Entry 6VQK (electron microscopy, 5.70 A resolution (low resolution: residue-level contacts below are approximate; hydrogen-bond / salt-bridge calls are withheld)); this record covers chains K and O of the 8 polymer chains in the assembly.

# Chain K
Name: V-type proton ATPase subunit E 1
Organism: Rattus norvegicus
Reference sequence: Q6PCU2 (VATE1_RAT); residues 1-226 here = UniProt positions 1-226
Sequence (226 residues; row label = number of the first residue in the row):
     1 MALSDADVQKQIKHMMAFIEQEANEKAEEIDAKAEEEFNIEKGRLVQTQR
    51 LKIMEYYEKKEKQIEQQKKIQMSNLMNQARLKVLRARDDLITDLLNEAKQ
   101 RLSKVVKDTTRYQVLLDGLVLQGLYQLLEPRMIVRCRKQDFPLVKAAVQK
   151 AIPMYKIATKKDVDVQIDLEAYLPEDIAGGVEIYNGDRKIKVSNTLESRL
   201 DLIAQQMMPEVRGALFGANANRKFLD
Disordered / not traced: 1, 66-226
UniProt features mapped onto this chain:
  - modified residue: Ala-2 (N-acetylalanine), Tyr-56 (Phosphotyrosine)

# Chain O
Name: V-type proton ATPase subunit G
Organism: Rattus norvegicus
Reference sequence: Q8R2H0 (Q8R2H0_RAT); numbering as in UniProt (aligned over 1-118)
Sequence (118 residues; numbered 1 to 118; the number before each row is that of its first residue):
     1 MASQSQGIQQLLQAEKRAAEKVADARKRKARRLKQAKEEAQMEVEQYRRE
    51 REQEFQSKQQAAMGSQGNLSAEVEQATRRQVQGMQSSQQRNRERVLTQLL
   101 GMVCDVRPQVHPNYRITV
Disordered / not traced: 1-3, 70-118

# Interface between chain K and chain O
Residue-residue contacts (11):
  Ile-19(K) with Ala-14(O)
  Ala-23(K) with Ala-18(O); Lys-21(O)
  Ala-27(K) with Lys-21(O); Ala-25(O)
  Ile-30(K) with Ala-25(O)
  Ala-34(K) with Lys-29(O)
  Phe-38(K) with Arg-32(O); Ala-36(O)
  Lys-42(K) with Ala-36(O); Ala-40(O)
Other interface residues (no listed pair), chain K (11 interface residues in all): Met-16, Asn-24, Asp-31, Val-46
Other interface residues (no listed pair), chain O (12 interface residues in all): Arg-17, Arg-26, Arg-28, Leu-33

# Summary
11 residues of chain K face 12 of chain O across their interface.
Chain K is V-type proton ATPase subunit E 1 and chain O is V-type proton ATPase subunit G, both from Rattus
norvegicus; the structure, Mammalian V-ATPase from rat brain collar and peripheral stalks rotational state 3
(from focused refinement), was determined by electron microscopy together with 6VQ9, 6VQA, 6VQB, 6VQI and 6VQJ
from the same study.
